PDB entry 4KEH | X-ray diffraction, 1.90 A resolution | chains B and C of the 4 polymer chains in the assembly

== Chain B ==
Name: N-{3-[dihydroxy(nonyl)-lambda~4~-sulfanyl]propyl}-N~3~-[(2R)-2-hydroxy-3,3-dimethyl-4-(phosphonooxy)butanoyl]-beta-alaninamide
Source organism: Escherichia coli
Notes: EC 4.2.1.59, 5.3.3.14
UniProt: P0A6Q3 (FABA_ECOLI); residues 1-171 here correspond to UniProt positions 2-172 (UniProt number = residue number + 1)
Amino-acid sequence (171 residues; each row starts with the number of its first residue):
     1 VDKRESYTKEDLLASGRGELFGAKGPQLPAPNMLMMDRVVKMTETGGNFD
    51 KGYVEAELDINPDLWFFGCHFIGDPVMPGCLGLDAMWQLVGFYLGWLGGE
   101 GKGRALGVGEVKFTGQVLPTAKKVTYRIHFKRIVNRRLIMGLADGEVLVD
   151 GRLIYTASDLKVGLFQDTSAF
Unresolved in the structure: 1-2, 168-171
Glycans and other covalent adducts: compound 1R3 linked to His70
Residues lining bound ligands:
  - 1R3 (N-{3-[dihydroxy(nonyl)-lambda~4~-sulfanyl]propyl}-N~3~-[(2R)-2-hydroxy-3,3-dimethyl-4-(phosphonooxy)butanoyl]-beta-alaninamide), molecule 1: Pro26, Gln27, Leu28, Asp84, Trp87, Gln88, Gly91, Phe92, Gly103, Arg104, Ala105, Leu106, Arg137, Leu138, Val162, Phe165, Gln166
  - 1R3, molecule 2: Phe71, Val76, Met77, Pro78, Gly79, Phe113, Thr114, Gly115, Gln116, Tyr155
UniProt features mapped onto this chain:
  - active site: His70
What the authors report for this chain:
  - binding site for 1R3: His70
  - catalytic residues: His70

== Chain C ==
Name: Acyl carrier protein
Source organism: Escherichia coli
UniProt: K0BL73 (K0BL73_ECO1E); residues 1-77 here correspond to UniProt positions 2-78 (UniProt number = residue number + 1)
Amino-acid sequence (77 residues; numbered 1 to 77; the number before each row is that of its first residue):
     1 STIEERVKKIIGEQLGVKQEEVTNNASFVEDLGADSLDTVELVMALEEEF
    51 DTEIPDEEAEKITTVQAAIDYINGHQA
Residues lining bound ligands: 1R3 (N-{3-[dihydroxy(nonyl)-lambda~4~-sulfanyl]propyl}-N~3~-[(2R)-2-hydroxy-3,3-dimethyl-4-(phosphonooxy)butanoyl]-beta-alaninamide): Asp35, Ser36, Leu37
What the authors report for this chain:
  - binding site for 1R3: Ser36
  - post-translational modification sites: Ser36
  - conformationally variable residues: Thr63

== Chain B / chain C interface ==
Residue-residue contacts (20):
  Leu106(B) - Leu37(C)  hydrophobic
  Arg132(B) - Met44(C)
  Arg132(B) - Glu47(C)  salt bridge
  Arg132(B) - Glu53(C)  salt bridge
  Ile133(B) - Asp56(C)
  Val134(B) - Asp56(C)
  Asn135(B) - Asp56(C)  hydrogen bond (backbone-side chain)
  Arg136(B) - Thr39(C)  hydrogen bond (side chain-backbone)
  Arg136(B) - Val40(C)
  Arg136(B) - Val43(C)
  Arg136(B) - Ala59(C)
  Arg136(B) - Glu60(C)  salt bridge
  Arg137(B) - Ser36(C)
  Arg137(B) - Glu60(C)
  Leu138(B) - Ser36(C)
  Leu138(B) - Leu37(C)  hydrophobic
  Met140(B) - Leu37(C)  hydrophobic
  Met140(B) - Val40(C)  hydrophobic
  Met140(B) - Met44(C)  hydrophobic
  Lys161(B) - Glu41(C)  salt bridge
Also at the interface, not in a pair above, chain C (14 interface residues in all): Asp35, Ile54
From the paper, about this interface:
  - interface residues, chain B: Lys161(B)
  - interface residues, chain C: Val40(C), Glu41(C), Glu53(C), Ala59(C)

== Overview ==
Chain B and chain C form an interface of 10 and 14 residues respectively; the contacts include 2 hydrogen
bonds and 4 salt bridges. Polar pairs include Arg132(B)-Glu47(C), Arg132(B)-Glu53(C) and Arg136(B)-Glu60(C).
Compound 1R3 is bound between chain B and chain C. The paper reports the catalytic residue His70(B); a binding
site for 1R3 at His70(B) and Ser36(C).
Here chain B is
N-{3-[dihydroxy(nonyl)-lambda~4~-sulfanyl]propyl}-N~3~-[(2R)-2-hydroxy-3,3-dimethyl-4-(phosphonooxy)butanoyl]-beta-alaninamide
and chain C is Acyl carrier protein, both from Escherichia coli. Entry 4KEH (Crosslinked Crystal Structure of
Type II Fatty Synthase Dehydratase, FabA, and Acyl Carrier Protein, AcpP) was determined by X-ray diffraction.
